Entry 7Y3G (electron microscopy, 2.77 A resolution); this record covers chains A and B of the 5 polymer chains in the assembly.

# Chain A
Name: Guanine nucleotide-binding protein G(s) subunit alpha isoforms short
Source organism: Homo sapiens
UniProt: P63092 (GNAS2_HUMAN); residues 1-394 here = UniProt positions 1-394
Amino-acid sequence (394 residues; row label = number of the first residue in the row):
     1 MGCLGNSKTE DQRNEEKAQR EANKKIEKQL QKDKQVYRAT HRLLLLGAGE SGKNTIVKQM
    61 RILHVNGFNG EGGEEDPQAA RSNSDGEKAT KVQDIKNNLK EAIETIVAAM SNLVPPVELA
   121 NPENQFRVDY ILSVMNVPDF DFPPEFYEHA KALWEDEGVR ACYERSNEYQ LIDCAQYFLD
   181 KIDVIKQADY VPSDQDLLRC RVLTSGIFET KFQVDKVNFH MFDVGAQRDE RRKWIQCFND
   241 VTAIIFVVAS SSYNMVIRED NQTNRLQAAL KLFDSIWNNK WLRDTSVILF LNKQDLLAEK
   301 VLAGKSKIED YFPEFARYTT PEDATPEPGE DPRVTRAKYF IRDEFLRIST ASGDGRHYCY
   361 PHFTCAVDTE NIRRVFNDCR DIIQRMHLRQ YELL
Unresolved in the structure: 1-10, 48-51, 60-204, 252-263, 305-306, 330
Differences from the reference sequence: engineered mutation Asn54 (Ser in P63092), Ala226 (Gly in P63092), Ala268 (Glu in P63092), Lys271 (Asn in P63092), Asp274 (Lys in P63092), Lys280 (Arg in P63092), Asp284 (Thr in P63092), Thr285 (Ile in P63092)

# Chain B
Name: Guanine nucleotide-binding protein G(I)/G(S)/G(T) subunit beta-1
Source organism: Homo sapiens
UniProt: P62873 (GBB1_HUMAN); residue numbers follow UniProt; this construct covers 1-340
Amino-acid sequence (340 residues; each row starts with the number of its first residue):
     1 MSELDQLRQE AEQLKNQIRD ARKACADATL SQITNNIDPV GRIQMRTRRT LRGHLAKIYA
    61 MHWGTDSRLL VSASQDGKLI IWDSYTTNKV HAIPLRSSWV MTCAYAPSGN YVACGGLDNI
   121 CSIYNLKTRE GNVRVSRELA GHTGYLSCCR FLDDNQIVTS SGDTTCALWD IETGQQTTTF
   181 TGHTGDVMSL SLAPDTRLFV SGACDASAKL WDVREGMCRQ TFTGHESDIN AICFFPNGNA
   241 FATGSDDATC RLFDLRADQE LMTYSHDNII CGITSVSFSK SGRLLLAGYD DFNCNVWDAL
   301 KADRAGVLAG HDNRVSCLGV TDDGMAVATG SWDSFLKIWN
Unresolved in the structure: 1-2
UniProt features mapped onto this chain:
  - modified residue: Ser2 (N-acetylserine), His266 (Phosphohistidine)
  - natural variant: Leu30 (L30F: In MRD42; uncertain significance), Arg52 (R52G: In MRD42), Gly64 (G64V: In MRD42), Asp76 (D76E: In MRD42; D76G: In MRD42), Gly77 (G77S: In MRD42), Lys78 (K78R: In MRD42), Ile80 (I80N: In MRD42; I80T: In MRD42), His91 (H91R: In MRD42; uncertain significance), Ala92 (A92T: In MRD42), Pro94 (P94S: In MRD42), Leu95 (L95P: In MRD42), Arg96 (R96L: In MRD42), 5 further natural variant entries in UniProt

# Chain A / chain B interface
Contacting residue pairs (42; chain A residue first):
  Gln19(A) - Asp83(B)
  Gln19(A) - Thr86(B)  hydrogen bond
  Gln19(A) - Asn88(B)
  Asn23(A) - Asn88(B)  hydrogen bond
  Asn23(A) - Lys89(B)
  Ile26(A) - Lys89(B)
  Ile26(A) - Val90(B)
  Ile26(A) - His91(B)
  Ile26(A) - Ala92(B)  hydrophobic
  Leu30(A) - Gly53(B)
  Leu30(A) - Lys78(B)
  Asp33(A) - Lys78(B)  salt bridge
  Lys34(A) - Leu55(B)
  Tyr37(A) - Leu55(B)  hydrophobic
  Arg38(A) - Leu55(B)
  Gly206(A) - Leu117(B)
  Gly206(A) - Asn119(B)
  Ile207(A) - Trp99(B)
  Phe222(A) - Trp99(B)  hydrophobic
  Ala226(A) - Asn119(B)
  Ala226(A) - Thr143(B)
  Gln227(A) - Leu117(B)
  Gln227(A) - Asn119(B)  hydrogen bond
  Gln227(A) - Tyr145(B)
  Arg228(A) - Gly162(B)  hydrogen bond (side chain-backbone)
  Arg228(A) - Asp186(B)  salt bridge
  Arg232(A) - Asp228(B)  salt bridge
  Lys233(A) - Tyr145(B)
  Lys233(A) - Met188(B)
  Lys233(A) - Asn230(B)  hydrogen bond
  Trp234(A) - Tyr145(B)
  Gln236(A) - Lys57(B)  hydrogen bond (backbone-side chain)
  Gln236(A) - Arg314(B)
  Gln236(A) - Trp332(B)
  Cys237(A) - Lys57(B)  hydrogen bond (backbone-side chain)
  Cys237(A) - Met101(B)  hydrophobic
  Phe238(A) - Trp99(B)  hydrophobic
  Asn239(A) - Lys57(B)  hydrogen bond
  Asn239(A) - Trp332(B)
  Asp240(A) - Lys57(B)
  Trp281(A) - Asp290(B)
  Trp281(A) - Arg314(B)
Interface residues without a listed pair, chain A (26 interface residues in all): Arg20, Ser205, Glu209
Interface residues without a listed pair, chain B (37 interface residues in all): Ala56, Tyr59, Gln75, Asp76, Ile80, Ser97, Asp118, Gly144, Asp163, Thr164, Gly185, Cys204

# In short
26 residues of chain A and 37 residues of chain B are in contact; the contacts include 8 hydrogen bonds and 3
salt bridges. Polar contacts include Asp33(A)-Lys78(B), Arg228(A)-Asp186(B) and Arg232(A)-Asp228(B).
Here chain A is Guanine nucleotide-binding protein G(s) subunit alpha isoforms short and chain B is Guanine
nucleotide-binding protein G(I)/G(S)/G(T) subunit beta-1, both from Homo sapiens. Entry 7Y3G (Cryo-EM
structure of a class A orphan GPCR) was determined by electron microscopy.
